Entry 6OAI (X-ray diffraction, 1.90 A resolution); this record covers chains A and C of the 4 polymer chains in the assembly.

[Chain A (and C)]
Protein: Protease-sensitive outer capsid protein
From: Human rotavirus A
Notes: fragment: VP8* domain, residues 49-207; chain C of this document is another copy of the same molecule, construct and numbering; everything in this record applies to it too
UniProtKB: D2DXN5 (D2DXN5_9REOV); residues 2-160 here correspond to UniProt positions 49-207 (UniProt number = residue number + 47)
Chain sequence (159 residues; each row starts with the number of its first residue):
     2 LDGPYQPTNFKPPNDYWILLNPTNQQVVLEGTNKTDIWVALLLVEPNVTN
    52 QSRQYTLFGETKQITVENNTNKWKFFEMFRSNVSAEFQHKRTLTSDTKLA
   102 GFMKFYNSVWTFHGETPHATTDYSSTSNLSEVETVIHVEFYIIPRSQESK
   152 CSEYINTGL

[How chain A and chain C interact]
Pairs across the interface (14):
  Phe106(A) - Trp111(C)  hydrophobic
  Tyr107(A) - Tyr107(C)  hydrogen bond (side chain-backbone)
  Tyr107(A) - Ser109(C)  hydrogen bond
  Tyr107(A) - Trp111(C)
  Tyr107(A) - Tyr124(C)  hydrophobic
  Ser109(A) - Tyr107(C)  hydrogen bond
  Trp111(A) - Phe106(C)  hydrophobic
  Thr121(A) - Ser147(C)
  Thr122(A) - Arg146(C)  hydrogen bond
  Tyr124(A) - Tyr107(C)
  Ser126(A) - Tyr107(C)  hydrogen bond
  Arg146(A) - Thr122(C)  hydrogen bond (side chain-backbone)
  Ser147(A) - Thr121(C)
  Ser150(A) - Ser150(C)
Other interface residues (no listed pair), chain A (12 interface residues in all): Asn108
Other interface residues (no listed pair), chain C (11 interface residues in all): Asn108

[In short]
The interface between chain A and chain C involves 12 residues on one side and 11 on the other; the contacts
include 6 hydrogen bonds. Polar pairs include Tyr107(A)-Tyr107(C), Tyr107(A)-Ser109(C) and
Thr122(A)-Arg146(C).
Both chains are Protease-sensitive outer capsid protein (Human rotavirus A). Entry 6OAI (Crystal structure of
P[6] rotavirus vp8* complexed with LNFPI) was determined by X-ray diffraction (same publication as 6NIW).
